Entry 3O3H (X-ray diffraction, 2.80 A resolution); this record covers chains A and C of the 3 polymer chains in the assembly.

== Chain A ==
Molecule: Ribonuclease HII
From: Thermotoga maritima
Notes: EC 3.1.26.4
UniProt: Q9X017 (RNH2_THEMA); residues 2-223 here = UniProt positions 2-223
Chain sequence (222 residues; each row starts with the number of its first residue):
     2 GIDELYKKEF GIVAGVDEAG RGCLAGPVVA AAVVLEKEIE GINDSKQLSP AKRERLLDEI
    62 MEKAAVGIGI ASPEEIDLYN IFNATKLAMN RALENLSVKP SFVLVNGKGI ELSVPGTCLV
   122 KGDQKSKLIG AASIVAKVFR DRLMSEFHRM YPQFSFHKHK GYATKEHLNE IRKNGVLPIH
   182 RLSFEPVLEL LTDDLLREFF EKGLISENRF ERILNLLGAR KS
Sequence notes: engineered mutation Asn-107 (Asp in Q9X017)
Metal / ion sites: Mn2+ near Asp-124 (its only coordinating residue here)
Swiss-Prot annotation at these positions:
  - binding site (a divalent metal cation): Asp-18, Glu-19
What the authors report for this chain:
  - mutagenesis - Y163F: decreased catalytic activity on all tested substrates
  - mutagenesis - G21S: decreased catalytic activity on RNA/DNA and DNA-RNA/DNA
  - mutagenesis - G21S: decreased catalytic activity on Mg2+
  - mutagenesis - G21S: unchanged catalytic activity on Mn2+
  - mutagenesis - R22A: unchanged catalytic activity on most substrates
  - mutagenesis - R22A: decreased catalytic activity on DNA5-RNA7/DNA12 hybrid
  - mutagenesis - G21S: decreased catalytic activity on (5')RNA-DNA(3') junction

== Chain C ==
Molecule: 12-nt DNA strand
Sequence (12 nucleotides; each row starts with the number of its first residue):
     1 GAATCAGGTG TC

== Interface between chain A and chain C ==
Pairs across the interface (19; chain A residue first):
  Arg-22(A) / DG8(C)  base contact
  Gly-23(A) / DG7(C)  hydrogen bond to the base
  Gly-23(A) / DG8(C)  base contact
  Leu-25(A) / DG8(C)  sugar contact
  Gln-48(A) / DG1(C)  phosphate contact
  Gln-48(A) / DA2(C)  phosphate contact
  Asn-81(A) / DG10(C)  hydrogen bond to the phosphate
  Ile-82(A) / DT9(C)  phosphate contact
  Ile-82(A) / DG10(C)  hydrogen bond to the phosphate
  Phe-83(A) / DG10(C)  sugar contact
  Phe-83(A) / DT11(C)  sugar contact
  Tyr-163(A) / DG7(C)  base contact
  Ala-164(A) / DG7(C)  sugar contact
  Lys-166(A) / DA6(C)  sugar contact
  Phe-185(A) / DG8(C)  phosphate contact
  Phe-185(A) / DT9(C)  phosphate contact
  Glu-186(A) / DG8(C)  phosphate contact
  Glu-186(A) / DT9(C)  hydrogen bond to the phosphate
  Pro-187(A) / DG8(C)  phosphate contact
Also at the interface, not in a pair above, chain A (14 interface residues in all): Ser-184

== Overview ==
14 residues of chain A face 8 of chain C across their interface; the contacts include 4 hydrogen bonds. Polar
pairs include Gly-23(A)/DG7(C), Asn-81(A)/DG10(C) and Ile-82(A)/DG10(C). The paper reports that Y163F of chain
A reduces catalytic activity on all tested substrates; G21S of chain A reduces catalytic activity on RNA/DNA
and DNA-RNA/DNA.
Chain A is Ribonuclease HII (Thermotoga maritima) and chain C is a 12-nt DNA strand; the structure, T.
maritima RNase H2 D107N in complex with nucleic acid substrate and manganese ions, was determined by X-ray
diffraction, deposited together with 3O3F.
